Entry 3VMQ (X-ray diffraction, 2.52 A resolution); this record covers chain A.

# Chain A
Protein: Monofunctional glycosyltransferase
Organism: Staphylococcus aureus
Notes: EC 2.4.-.-
UniProtKB: Q99T05 (MGT_STAAM); residue numbers follow UniProt; this construct covers 28-269
Amino-acid sequence (263 residues; each row starts with the number of its first residue):
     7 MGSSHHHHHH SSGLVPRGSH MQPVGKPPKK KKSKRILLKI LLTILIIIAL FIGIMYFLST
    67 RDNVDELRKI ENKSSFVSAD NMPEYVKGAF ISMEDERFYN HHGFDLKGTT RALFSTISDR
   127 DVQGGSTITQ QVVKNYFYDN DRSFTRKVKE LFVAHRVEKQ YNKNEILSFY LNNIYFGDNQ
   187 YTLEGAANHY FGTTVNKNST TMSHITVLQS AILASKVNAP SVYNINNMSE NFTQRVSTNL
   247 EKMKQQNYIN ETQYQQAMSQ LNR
Not modelled in the structure: 7-40, 123-128
Construct notes: expression tag (7-27)
Metal / ion sites: Mg2+: T115, G131, Q136
From the paper describing this entry:
  - mutagenesis - K140A: decreased catalytic activity
  - mutagenesis - K140A/R148A: abolished catalytic activity
  - catalytic residues: E100 (proposed by the authors, not directly observed)
  - catalytic residues: K140, R148

# Summary
T115, G131 and Q136 coordinate Mg2+. From the paper: catalytic residues E100, K140 and R148; K140A reduces
catalytic activity.
Chain A is Monofunctional glycosyltransferase (Staphylococcus aureus); the structure, Crystal structure of
Staphylococcus aureus membrane-bound transglycosylase: Apoenzyme, was determined by X-ray diffraction (same
publication as 3VMR, 3VMS and 3VMT).
